7PRG - chains A and C of the 4 polymer chains in the assembly; structure by X-ray diffraction, 1.85 A resolution.

[Chain A (and C)]
Protein: Fucose-binding lectin
Source organism: Pseudomonas aeruginosa
Notes: chain C of this document is another copy of the same molecule, construct and numbering; everything in this record applies to it too
Reference sequence: A0A069Q9V4 (A0A069Q9V4_PSEAI); residues 0-114 here correspond to UniProt positions 1-115 (UniProt number = residue number + 1)
Amino-acid sequence (115 residues; row label = number of the first residue in the row; numbering starts at 0):
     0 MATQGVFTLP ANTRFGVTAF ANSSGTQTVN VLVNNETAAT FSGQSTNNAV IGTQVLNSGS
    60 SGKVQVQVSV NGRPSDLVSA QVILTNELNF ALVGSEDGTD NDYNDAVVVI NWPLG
Disordered / not traced: 0
Ion coordination: Ca2+ site 1: Asn-21, Asp-101, Asn-103, Asp-104 (together with alpha-L-fucopyranose) (shared with 1 residue of chain B); Ca2+ site 2: Glu-95, Asp-99, Asp-101, Asp-104 (together with alpha-L-fucopyranose); Ca2+ site 3: Gly-114 (together with alpha-L-fucopyranose) (shared with 4 residues of chain B)
Residues lining bound ligands: alpha-L-fucopyranose (FUC): Asn-21, Ser-22, Ser-23, Gly-24, Thr-45, Glu-95, Asp-96, Gly-97, Thr-98, Asp-99, Asp-101, Asn-103, Asp-104
Reported in the primary citation:
  - self-association interface (contacts with another copy of this molecule); pairs are residue here / residue on that copy: Ala-1/Asp-75 (hydrogen bond), Ala-1/Val-77 (hydrophobic contact), Asp-101/Leu-113 (water-mediated contact)
  - binding site for alpha-L-fucopyranose: Ser-23, Thr-45, Asp-96, Thr-98, Asp-99, Gly-114
  - Ca2+ coordination: Gly-114

[How chain A and chain C interact]
Contacting residue pairs (6):
  Ala-1(A) with Asp-75(C), hydrogen bond (backbone-side chain); Val-77(C), hydrophobic; Tyr-102(C)
  Asp-75(A) with Ala-1(C), hydrogen bond (side chain-backbone)
  Val-77(A) with Ala-1(C), hydrophobic
  Tyr-102(A) with Ala-1(C)
Also at the interface, not in a pair above, chain A (5 interface residues in all): Gln-3
Also at the interface, not in a pair above, chain C (5 interface residues in all): Gln-3

[Overview]
Chain A and chain C each contribute 5 residues to their interface, with 2 hydrogen bonds. The hydrogen-bonded
pair is Ala-1(A)/Asp-75(C). Bound to chain A: alpha-L-fucopyranose. Asn-21(A), Asp-101(A), Asn-103(A) and
Asp-104(A) coordinate Ca2+ site 1. The paper reports a binding site for alpha-L-fucopyranose at Ser-23(A),
Thr-45(A) and Asp-96(A) among others; Ca2+ coordination by Gly-114(A).
Chain A and chain C are both Fucose-binding lectin (Pseudomonas aeruginosa); the structure, Joint
X-ray/neutron room temperature structure of perdeuterated LecB lectin in complex with perdeuterated fucose,
was determined by X-ray diffraction (same publication as 7PSY).
